Entry 5TB7 (X-ray diffraction, 1.90 A resolution); this record covers chains B and C of the 3 polymer chains in the assembly.

Chain B (and C):
Name: Nitrite reductase
Organism: Neisseria gonorrhoeae (strain ATCC 700825 / FA 1090)
Notes: chain C of this document is another copy of the same molecule, construct and numbering; everything in this record applies to it too
Reference sequence: Q5F7A4 (Q5F7A4_NEIG1); residues 42-364 here = UniProt positions 42-364
Chain sequence (337 residues; numbered 41 to 377; the number before each row is that of its first residue):
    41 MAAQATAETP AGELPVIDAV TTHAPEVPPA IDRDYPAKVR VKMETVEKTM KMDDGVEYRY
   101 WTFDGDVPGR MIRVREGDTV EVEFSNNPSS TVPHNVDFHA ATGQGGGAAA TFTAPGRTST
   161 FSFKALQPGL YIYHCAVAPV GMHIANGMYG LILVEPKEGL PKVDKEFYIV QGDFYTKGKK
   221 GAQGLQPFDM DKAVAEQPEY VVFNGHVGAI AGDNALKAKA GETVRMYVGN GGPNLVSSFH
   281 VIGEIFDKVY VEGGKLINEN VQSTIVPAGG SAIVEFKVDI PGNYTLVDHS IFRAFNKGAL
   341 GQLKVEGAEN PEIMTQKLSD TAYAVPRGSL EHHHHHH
Unresolved in the structure: 41-52, 364-377
Differences from the reference sequence: initiating methionine (41); expression tag (365-377)
Ion coordination: Cu ion site 1: His134, Cys175, His183, Met188; Cu ion site 2: His139, His174 (shared with His329(C) of chain C); Cu ion site 3: His329 (shared with 2 residues of chain A)
Reported in the primary citation:
  - catalytic residues: Asp137, His280
  - mutagenesis - D137A/H280A: abolished catalytic activity
  - mutagenesis - D137A/H280A: abolished growth in response to anaerobic conditions
  - binding site for Cu ion: Asp137 (from molecular simulation)
  - binding site for Cu ion: His280

How chain B and chain C interact:
Contacting residue pairs (116; chain B residue first):
  Glu84(B) with Tyr363(C), hydrogen bond
  Ser125(B) with Tyr363(C)
  Asn126(B) with Tyr363(C)
  Asn127(B) with Tyr363(C)
  Pro128(B) with Tyr363(C)
  Asp137(B) with Ile282(C)
  His139(B) with His280(C), hydrogen bond; Ile285(C); Gln302(C), hydrogen bond; His329(C), hydrogen bond
  Ala140(B) with Ile285(C)
  Ala141(B) with Gly283(C); Met354(C), hydrophobic
  Thr142(B) with Gly283(C); Glu284(C); Asp319(C); Ile320(C); Ile353(C); Met354(C)
  Gly143(B) with Gly283(C), hydrogen bond (backbone-backbone); Ile320(C); Tyr324(C); Met354(C)
  Gln144(B) with Gly322(C); Asn323(C), hydrogen bond (side chain-backbone); Met354(C)
  Gly145(B) with Ile282(C)
  Gly146(B) with Gly283(C); Met354(C)
  Gly147(B) with Met354(C)
  Ala150(B) with Thr355(C); Gln356(C); Lys357(C)
  Phe152(B) with Lys357(C), hydrogen bond (backbone-side chain)
  Gly156(B) with Ala362(C); Tyr363(C), hydrogen bond (backbone-backbone)
  Arg157(B) with Asp360(C), salt bridge; Thr361(C), hydrogen bond (side chain-backbone); Ala362(C); Tyr363(C)
  Thr158(B) with Ser359(C); Asp360(C); Thr361(C), hydrogen bond (backbone-backbone); Tyr363(C)
  Ser159(B) with Lys357(C), hydrogen bond; Ser359(C)
  Thr160(B) with Lys357(C); Leu358(C), hydrogen bond (backbone-backbone); Ser359(C), hydrogen bond
  Phe161(B) with Met354(C), hydrophobic; Thr355(C); Gln356(C); Leu358(C), hydrophobic
  Ser162(B) with Met354(C); Thr355(C), hydrogen bond (backbone-backbone)
  Phe163(B) with Ile353(C)
  Lys164(B) with Glu352(C); Ile353(C), hydrogen bond (backbone-backbone)
  Leu166(B) with Asp319(C)
  Gln167(B) with Ile285(C); Phe286(C); Asp287(C), hydrogen bond; Asn300(C), hydrogen bond
  Pro168(B) with Asn300(C)
  Leu170(B) with Gln302(C), hydrogen bond (backbone-side chain)
  Tyr171(B) with Ile285(C); Asn300(C); Gln302(C)
  Ile172(B) with Gln302(C), hydrogen bond (backbone-side chain)
  His174(B) with His329(C)
  Val180(B) with Phe335(C), hydrophobic
  Gly181(B) with Ile331(C); Phe332(C)
  Met182(B) with Phe332(C)
  Met230(B) with Phe332(C), hydrophobic
  Ala233(B) with Phe332(C), hydrophobic
  Val234(B) with Phe332(C), hydrophobic; Lys337(C), hydrogen bond (backbone-side chain)
  Ala235(B) with Gln237(C)
  Glu236(B) with Arg333(C), salt bridge
  Gln237(B) with Gln237(C), hydrogen bond
  Pro273(B) with His329(C); Ser330(C); Ile331(C), hydrogen bond (backbone-backbone); Phe332(C), hydrophobic
  Asn274(B) with Ser330(C), hydrogen bond (backbone-side chain); Ile331(C); Phe332(C), hydrogen bond (side chain-backbone)
  Val276(B) with Ser278(C)
  Val291(B) with Asn298(C), hydrogen bond (backbone-side chain)
  Glu292(B) with Val301(C); Ser303(C); Thr304(C), hydrogen bond; Ile305(C), hydrogen bond (side chain-backbone)
  Gly293(B) with Asn300(C)
  Gly294(B) with Asn298(C); Glu299(C); Asn300(C)
  Lys295(B) with Asn298(C), hydrogen bond (backbone-side chain); Glu299(C), salt bridge
  Leu296(B) with Leu296(C), hydrophobic; Ile297(C); Asn298(C), hydrogen bond (backbone-side chain)
  Ile305(B) with Ile305(C), hydrophobic
  Pro307(B) with Ser278(C); Ser303(C); Ile305(C), hydrophobic
  Ala308(B) with Ser278(C), hydrogen bond (backbone-side chain); Ser303(C), hydrogen bond (backbone-side chain); His329(C); Ser330(C)
  Gly309(B) with Gln302(C); Ser303(C), hydrogen bond (backbone-side chain); His329(C)
  Gly310(B) with Gln302(C)
  Ser311(B) with Gln302(C), hydrogen bond
Interface residues without a listed pair, chain B (61 interface residues in all): Ala149, Ile184, Ala185, Phe228
Interface residues without a listed pair, chain C (45 interface residues in all): Val291, Asn336

Overview:
61 residues of chain B and 45 residues of chain C are in contact; the contacts include 33 hydrogen bonds and 3
salt bridges. Polar pairs include Arg157(B)-Asp360(C), Glu236(B)-Arg333(C) and Lys295(B)-Glu299(C). His134(B),
Cys175(B), His183(B) and Met188(B) form the Cu ion site 1. The paper reports catalytic residues Asp137(B) and
His280(B); D137A/H280A of chain B abolish catalytic activity.
Both chains are Nitrite reductase (Neisseria gonorrhoeae (strain ATCC 700825 / FA 1090)). Entry 5TB7
(Structure of nitrite reductase AniA from Neisseria gonorrhoeae, space group P212121) was determined by X-ray
diffraction (same publication as 5UE6).
